4OBT - chains A and B; structure by X-ray diffraction, 1.60 A resolution.

Chain A (and B):
Molecule: Triosephosphate isomerase, cytosolic
Source organism: Arabidopsis thaliana
Notes: EC 5.3.1.1; chain B of this document is another copy of the same molecule, construct and numbering; everything in this record applies to it too
UniProt: P48491 (TPIS_ARATH); numbering as in UniProt (aligned over 1-254)
Amino-acid sequence (257 residues; numbered -2 to 254; the number before each row is that of its first residue; numbers below 1 keep their minus sign (Gly-2 is residue -2)):
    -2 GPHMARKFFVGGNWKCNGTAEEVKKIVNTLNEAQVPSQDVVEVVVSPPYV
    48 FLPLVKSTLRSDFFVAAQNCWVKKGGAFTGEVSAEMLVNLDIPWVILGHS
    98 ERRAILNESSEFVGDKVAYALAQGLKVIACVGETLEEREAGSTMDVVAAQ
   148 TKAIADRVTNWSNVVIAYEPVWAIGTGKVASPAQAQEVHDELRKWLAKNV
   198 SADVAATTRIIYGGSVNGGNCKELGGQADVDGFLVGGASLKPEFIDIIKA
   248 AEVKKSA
Unresolved in the structure: -2 to 1, 252-254
Differences from the reference sequence: expression tag (-2 to 0)
What the authors report for this chain:
  - self-association interface (contacts with another copy of this molecule); pairs are residue here / residue on that copy: Cys13-Glu78 (hydrogen bond), Cys13-Ser80, Cys13-Phe75 (backbone contact), Cys13-Gly73 (backbone contact), Met83-Cys13 (hydrophobic contact), Cys13
  - contacts within the chain: Pro167-Gly211
  - catalytic residues: Glu166 (citing earlier work)
  - mutagenesis - C13S (100-fold), C218S (140-fold): decreased catalytic activity
  - post-translational modification sites: Cys13, Cys218

Chain A / chain B interface:
Pairs across the interface - 76 pairs, chain A then chain B:
  Asn10(A) - Thr76(B)  hydrogen bond
  Lys12(A) - Gly73(B)
  Lys12(A) - Ala74(B)
  Lys12(A) - Thr76(B)
  Cys13(A) - Gly72(B)
  Cys13(A) - Gly73(B)  hydrogen bond (backbone-backbone)
  Cys13(A) - Phe75(B)
  Cys13(A) - Glu78(B)  hydrogen bond (side chain-backbone)
  Cys13(A) - Ser80(B)
  Cys13(A) - Met83(B)
  Asn14(A) - Gly73(B)
  Asn14(A) - Met83(B)
  Gly15(A) - Met83(B)
  Thr16(A) - Asn86(B)
  Ala17(A) - Asn86(B)  hydrogen bond (backbone-side chain)
  Pro45(A) - Met83(B)  hydrophobic
  Tyr46(A) - Tyr46(B)  hydrophobic
  Tyr46(A) - Val47(B)
  Tyr46(A) - Gly77(B)
  Val47(A) - Tyr46(B)
  Val47(A) - Leu49(B)  hydrophobic
  Val47(A) - Pro50(B)
  Val47(A) - Met83(B)  hydrophobic
  Val47(A) - Leu87(B)  hydrophobic
  Phe48(A) - Met83(B)  hydrophobic
  Phe48(A) - Asn86(B)
  Phe48(A) - Leu87(B)  hydrophobic
  Leu49(A) - Val47(B)  hydrophobic
  Pro50(A) - Val47(B)
  Pro50(A) - Pro50(B)  hydrophobic
  Gln65(A) - Thr76(B)
  Gln65(A) - Gly77(B)  hydrogen bond (side chain-backbone)
  Trp68(A) - Ile102(B)  hydrophobic
  Trp68(A) - Leu103(B)  hydrophobic
  Gly72(A) - Cys13(B)
  Gly73(A) - Lys12(B)
  Gly73(A) - Cys13(B)  hydrogen bond (backbone-backbone)
  Gly73(A) - Asn14(B)
  Ala74(A) - Lys12(B)
  Ala74(A) - Glu98(B)
  Phe75(A) - Cys13(B)
  Phe75(A) - Glu98(B)  hydrogen bond (backbone-side chain)
  Phe75(A) - Ile102(B)  hydrophobic
  Thr76(A) - Asn10(B)  hydrogen bond
  Thr76(A) - Lys12(B)
  Thr76(A) - Gln65(B)
  Thr76(A) - His96(B)
  Thr76(A) - Glu98(B)  hydrogen bond
  Thr76(A) - Arg99(B)  hydrogen bond (backbone-side chain)
  Gly77(A) - Tyr46(B)
  Gly77(A) - Gln65(B)  hydrogen bond (backbone-side chain)
  Gly77(A) - Arg99(B)
  Glu78(A) - Cys13(B)  hydrogen bond (backbone-side chain)
  Glu78(A) - Arg99(B)  salt bridge
  Glu78(A) - Leu103(B)
  Ser80(A) - Cys13(B)
  Met83(A) - Cys13(B)
  Met83(A) - Asn14(B)
  Met83(A) - Gly15(B)
  Met83(A) - Pro45(B)  hydrophobic
  Met83(A) - Val47(B)  hydrophobic
  Met83(A) - Phe48(B)  hydrophobic
  Asn86(A) - Thr16(B)
  Asn86(A) - Ala17(B)  hydrogen bond (side chain-backbone)
  Leu87(A) - Val47(B)  hydrophobic
  Leu87(A) - Phe48(B)  hydrophobic
  His96(A) - Thr76(B)
  Glu98(A) - Ala74(B)
  Glu98(A) - Phe75(B)  hydrogen bond (side chain-backbone)
  Glu98(A) - Thr76(B)  hydrogen bond
  Arg99(A) - Thr76(B)  hydrogen bond (side chain-backbone)
  Arg99(A) - Gly77(B)
  Arg99(A) - Glu78(B)  salt bridge
  Ile102(A) - Trp68(B)  hydrophobic
  Ile102(A) - Phe75(B)  hydrophobic
  Leu103(A) - Glu78(B)
Also at the interface, not in a pair above, chain A (34 interface residues in all): Asn66, Val79, Leu84
Also at the interface, not in a pair above, chain B (34 interface residues in all): Asn66, Val79, Leu84

Summary:
The chain A/chain B interface involves 34 residues from each chain; the contacts include 16 hydrogen bonds and
2 salt bridges. Among the polar pairs are Glu78(A)-Arg99(B), Asn10(A)-Thr76(B) and Cys13(A)-Glu78(B). The
paper reports the catalytic residue Glu166(A); C13S and C218S of chain A reduce catalytic activity.
Chain A and chain B are both Triosephosphate isomerase, cytosolic (Arabidopsis thaliana); the structure,
Crystal structure of Arabidopsis thaliana cytosolic triose phosphate isomerase, was determined by X-ray
diffraction (same publication as 4OHQ).
